Entry 4Y5Y (X-ray diffraction, 2.85 A resolution); this record covers chains B and C of the 6 polymer chains in the assembly.

Chain B:
Name: diabody 330 VL domain
Organism: Homo sapiens
Amino-acid sequence (117 residues; each row starts with the number of its first residue):
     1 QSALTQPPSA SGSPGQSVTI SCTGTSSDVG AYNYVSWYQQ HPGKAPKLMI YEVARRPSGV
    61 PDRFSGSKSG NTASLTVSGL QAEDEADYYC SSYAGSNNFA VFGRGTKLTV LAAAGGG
Not modelled in the structure: 113-117
Disulfide bonds: C22-C90

Chain C:
Name: Erythropoietin receptor
Organism: Homo sapiens
Reference sequence: P19235 (EPOR_HUMAN); residues 8-225 here correspond to UniProt positions 32-249 (UniProt number = residue number + 24)
Amino-acid sequence (229 residues; each row starts with the number of its first residue):
     3 FAGSADPKFE SKAALLAARG PEELLCFTER LEDLVCFWEE AASAGVGPGQ YSFSYQLEDE
    63 PWKLCRLHQA PTARGAVRFW CSLPTADTSS FVPLELRVTA ASGAPRYHRV IHINEVVLLD
   123 APVGLVARLA DESGHVVLRW LPPPETPMTS HIRYEVDVSA GQGAGSVQRV EILEGRTECV
   183 LSNLRGRTRY TFAVRARMAE PSFGGFWSAW SEPVSLLTPS LDDKEKAAA
Not modelled in the structure: 3-8, 44-49, 76-77, 133-136, 164-165, 221-231
Sequence notes: expression tag (3-7, 226-231); engineered mutation Q52 (Asn76 in P19235), Q164 (Asn188 in P19235), L223 (Asp247 in P19235), D224 (Leu248 in P19235)
Modified residues: K10 (N-dimethyl-lysine; MLY); K14 (N-dimethyl-lysine; MLY); K65 (N-dimethyl-lysine; MLY)
Disulfide bonds: C28-C38, C67-C83
UniProt features mapped onto this chain:
  - motif: W209 to S213 (WSXWS motif)
  - site: F93 (Required for ligand binding)

Interface between chain B and chain C:
Pairs across the interface - 27 pairs, chain B then chain C:
  S26(B) with P149(C)
  S27(B) with S152(C), hydrogen bond; H153(C)
  G30(B) with P149(C)
  A31(B) with P149(C); M150(C)
  Y32(B) with L33(C), hydrophobic; M150(C); H153(C), hydrogen bond; M200(C); F205(C), hydrophobic
  Y34(B) with L33(C); S92(C), hydrogen bond; F93(C); F205(C)
  E52(B) with S91(C), hydrogen bond
  R55(B) with A88(C), hydrogen bond (side chain-backbone); S91(C), hydrogen bond
  Y93(B) with E202(C); S204(C), hydrogen bond; F205(C)
  A94(B) with H153(C)
  G95(B) with E202(C)
  S96(B) with E202(C), hydrogen bond (backbone-side chain); P203(C); S204(C)
  F99(B) with F93(C), hydrophobic
Interface residues without a listed pair, chain C (15 interface residues in all): N116

Summary:
The interface between chain B and chain C involves 13 residues on one side and 15 on the other, with 8
hydrogen bonds. Among the polar pairs are S27(B)-S152(C), Y32(B)-H153(C) and Y34(B)-S92(C).
Here chain B is diabody 330 VL domain and chain C is Erythropoietin receptor, both from Homo sapiens. Entry
4Y5Y (Diabody 330 complex with EpoR) was determined by X-ray diffraction.
